PDB entry 1A0Z | X-ray diffraction, 2.00 A resolution | chains A and B of the 4 polymer chains in the assembly

Chain A:
Name: Hemoglobin (alpha chain)
Organism: Homo sapiens
Reference sequence: P69905 (HBA_HUMAN); residues 1-141 here = UniProt positions 1-141
Sequence (141 residues; numbered 1 to 141; the number before each row is that of its first residue):
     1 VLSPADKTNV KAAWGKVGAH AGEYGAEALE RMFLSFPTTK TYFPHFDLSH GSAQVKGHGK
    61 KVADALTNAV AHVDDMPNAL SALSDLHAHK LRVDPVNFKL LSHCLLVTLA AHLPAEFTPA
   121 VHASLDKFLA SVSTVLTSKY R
Metal / ion sites: heme Fe near His-87 (its only coordinating residue here)
Ligand contacts: heme (HEM): Met-32, Thr-39, Tyr-42, Phe-43, His-45, Phe-46, His-58, Lys-61, Val-62, Ala-65, Leu-66, Leu-83, Leu-86, His-87, Leu-91, Val-93, Asn-97, Phe-98, Leu-101, Val-132, Leu-136
UniProt features mapped onto this chain:
  - site: Lys-61 (Not glycated)
  - natural variant: Asp-6 (A6D: In J-Toronto; this construct carries the variant), Ala-13 (A13D: In J-Paris 1/J-Aljezur), Glu-27 (A27E: In Shenyang; this construct carries the variant), Lys-61 (K61N: In Zambia; deletion: In Clinic), Asp-64 (A64D: In Pontoise; this construct carries the variant), Asp-75 (D75A: In Lille; D75G: In Chapel Hill; D75N: In G-Pest), Ala-111 (A111D: In Petah Tikva)

Chain B:
Name: Hemoglobin (beta chain)
Organism: Homo sapiens
Notes: engineered mutation(s): V1M
Reference sequence: P68871 (HBB_HUMAN); residue numbers follow UniProt; this construct covers 2-146
Sequence (146 residues; each row starts with the number of its first residue):
     1 MHLTPEEKSA VTALWGKVNV DEVGGEALGR LLVVYPWTQR FFESFGDLST PDAVMGNPKV
    61 KAHGKKVLGA FSDGLAHLDN LKGTFATLSE LHCDKLHVDP ENFRLLGNVL VCVLAHHFGK
   121 EFTPPVQAAY QKVVAGVANA LAHKYH
Metal / ion sites: heme Fe near His-92 (its only coordinating residue here)
Ligand contacts: heme (HEM): Leu-31, Thr-38, Phe-41, Phe-42, His-63, Lys-66, Val-67, Ala-70, Phe-71, Phe-85, Leu-88, Leu-91, His-92, Leu-96, Val-98, Asn-102, Phe-103, Leu-106, Val-137, Leu-141
UniProt features mapped onto this chain:
  - natural variant: Leu-3 (H3L: In Graz; this construct carries the variant), Glu-7 (E7A: In G-Makassar; E7K: In Hb C; E7Q: In Machida; E7V: In SKCA), Lys-8 (E8K: In G-Siriraj; this construct carries the variant), Val-11 (A11V: In Iraq-Halabja; this construct carries the variant), Gly-16 (W16G: In Randwick; this construct carries the variant), Val-23 (E23V: In D-Granada; this construct carries the variant), Gly-24 (V24G: In Miyashiro; this construct carries the variant), Gly-25 (G25D: In Moscva; G25R: In Riverdale-Bronx; G25V: In Savannah), Leu-32 (L32P: In Yokohama), Val-33 (L33V: In Muscat; this construct carries the variant), Arg-40 (Q40R: In Tianshui; this construct carries the variant), Phe-42 (F42Y: In Mequon; deletion: In Bruxelles), 11 further natural variant entries in UniProt

How chain A and chain B interact:
Residue-residue contacts (37):
  Glu-30(A) / Pro-124(B)
  Arg-31(A) / Phe-122(B)  hydrogen bond (side chain-backbone)
  Arg-31(A) / Thr-123(B)
  Arg-31(A) / Pro-124(B)
  Arg-31(A) / Gln-127(B)  hydrogen bond
  Leu-34(A) / Pro-124(B)  hydrophobic
  Leu-34(A) / Pro-125(B)
  Leu-34(A) / Ala-128(B)
  Ser-35(A) / Gln-127(B)
  Ser-35(A) / Ala-128(B)
  Ser-35(A) / Gln-131(B)
  Phe-36(A) / Gln-131(B)
  His-103(A) / Asn-108(B)
  His-103(A) / Val-111(B)
  His-103(A) / Gln-131(B)  hydrogen bond
  Cys-104(A) / Gln-127(B)
  Val-107(A) / Val-111(B)  hydrophobic
  Val-107(A) / Ala-115(B)
  Val-107(A) / Gln-127(B)
  Ala-110(A) / Cys-112(B)
  Ala-110(A) / Ala-115(B)
  Ala-110(A) / His-116(B)
  Ala-111(A) / Ala-115(B)
  Ala-111(A) / Gly-119(B)
  Pro-114(A) / His-116(B)  hydrogen bond (backbone-side chain)
  Phe-117(A) / Arg-30(B)  hydrogen bond (backbone-side chain)
  Phe-117(A) / His-116(B)  hydrogen bond (backbone-side chain)
  Thr-118(A) / Arg-30(B)
  Pro-119(A) / Arg-30(B)
  Pro-119(A) / Val-33(B)
  Pro-119(A) / Met-55(B)  hydrophobic
  His-122(A) / Arg-30(B)  hydrogen bond
  His-122(A) / Val-34(B)
  His-122(A) / Cys-112(B)
  Ala-123(A) / Val-34(B)  hydrophobic
  Asp-126(A) / Val-34(B)
  Asp-126(A) / Tyr-35(B)
Interface residues without a listed pair, chain A (20 interface residues in all): Leu-106, Leu-113, Ala-120
Interface residues without a listed pair, chain B (21 interface residues in all): Glu-26, Pro-51, Lys-120

Summary:
20 residues of chain A face 21 of chain B across their interface; the contacts include 7 hydrogen bonds. Polar
pairs include Arg-31(A)/Phe-122(B), Arg-31(A)/Gln-127(B) and His-103(A)/Gln-131(B). Ligands of chain A: heme.
Chain B binds heme.
Chain A is Hemoglobin (alpha chain) and chain B is Hemoglobin (beta chain), both from Homo sapiens; the
structure, Hemoglobin (val BETA1 met) mutant, was determined by X-ray diffraction (same publication as 1A00,
1A01 and 1A0U).
